4XAU - chains A and B; structure by X-ray diffraction, 3.00 A resolution.

[Chain A (and B)]
Molecule: Putative aminotransferase
Organism: Actinomadura melliaura
Notes: chain B of this document is another copy of the same molecule, construct and numbering; everything in this record applies to it too
Reference sequence: Q0H2X1 (Q0H2X1_9ACTO); residues 1-369 here = UniProt positions 1-369
Chain sequence (389 residues; numbered -19 to 369; the number before each row is that of its first residue; numbers below 1 keep their minus sign (Met-19 is residue -19)):
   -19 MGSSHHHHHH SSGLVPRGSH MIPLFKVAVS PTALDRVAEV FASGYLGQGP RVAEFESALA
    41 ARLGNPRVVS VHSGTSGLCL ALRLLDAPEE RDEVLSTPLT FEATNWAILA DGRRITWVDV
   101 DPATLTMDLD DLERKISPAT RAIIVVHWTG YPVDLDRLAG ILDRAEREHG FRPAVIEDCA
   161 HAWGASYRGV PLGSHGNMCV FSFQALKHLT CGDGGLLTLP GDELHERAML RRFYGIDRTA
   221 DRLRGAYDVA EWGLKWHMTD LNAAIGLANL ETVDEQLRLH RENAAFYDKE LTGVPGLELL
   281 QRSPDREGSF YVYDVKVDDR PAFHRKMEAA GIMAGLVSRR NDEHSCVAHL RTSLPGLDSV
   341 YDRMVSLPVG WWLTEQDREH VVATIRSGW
Disordered / not traced: -19 to -3 (chain B: -19 to -9)
Sequence notes: initiating methionine (-19); expression tag (-18 to 0)
Reported in the primary citation:
  - binding site for pyridoxal phosphate: Gly54, Thr55, Asp158, His161, Ser182, Tyr214
  - specificity-determining residues: Gly27 (proposed by the authors, not directly observed)

[Chain A / chain B interface]
Residue-residue contacts (98):
  Leu4(A) - Leu223(B)  hydrophobic
  Val9(A) - Leu26(B)  hydrophobic
  Leu14(A) - Val17(B)  hydrophobic
  Leu14(A) - Ala18(B)  hydrophobic
  Leu14(A) - Phe21(B)  hydrophobic
  Ala18(A) - Leu14(B)  hydrophobic
  Phe21(A) - Leu14(B)
  Phe21(A) - Ile245(B)  hydrophobic
  Leu26(A) - Val9(B)  hydrophobic
  His52(A) - His52(B)  hydrogen bond
  His52(A) - Lys235(B)
  Ser53(A) - Lys235(B)
  Thr55(A) - Tyr214(B)  hydrogen bond
  Thr55(A) - Leu234(B)
  Arg63(A) - Ala90(B)
  Phe81(A) - Tyr214(B)  hydrophobic
  Phe81(A) - Arg222(B)
  Glu82(A) - Ile216(B)
  Glu82(A) - Tyr227(B)  hydrogen bond
  Ala83(A) - Tyr214(B)  hydrophobic
  Trp86(A) - Tyr214(B)  hydrogen bond (side chain-backbone)
  Trp86(A) - Val229(B)  hydrophobic
  Trp86(A) - Trp232(B)  hydrophobic
  Trp86(A) - Gly233(B)
  Trp86(A) - Leu234(B)
  Ala87(A) - Leu234(B)
  Leu89(A) - Trp232(B)
  Ala90(A) - Arg63(B)  hydrogen bond (backbone-side chain)
  Ala90(A) - Trp232(B)  hydrophobic
  Ala90(A) - Leu234(B)  hydrophobic
  Asp193(A) - Lys235(B)  salt bridge
  Asp193(A) - Thr239(B)
  Tyr214(A) - Thr55(B)  hydrogen bond
  Tyr214(A) - Phe81(B)  hydrophobic
  Tyr214(A) - Ala83(B)  hydrophobic
  Tyr214(A) - Trp86(B)  hydrogen bond (backbone-side chain)
  Ile216(A) - Glu82(B)
  Arg222(A) - Leu316(B)
  Leu223(A) - Leu4(B)  hydrophobic
  Leu223(A) - Met313(B)  hydrophobic
  Leu223(A) - Ala314(B)
  Leu223(A) - Gly315(B)
  Leu223(A) - Leu316(B)  hydrogen bond (backbone-backbone)
  Arg224(A) - His304(B)
  Arg224(A) - Glu308(B)  salt bridge
  Arg224(A) - Ala314(B)  hydrogen bond (side chain-backbone)
  Arg224(A) - Gly315(B)
  Gly225(A) - Arg319(B)
  Tyr227(A) - Glu82(B)  hydrogen bond
  Tyr227(A) - Ser318(B)
  Tyr227(A) - Arg319(B)  hydrogen bond (backbone-side chain)
  Tyr227(A) - His324(B)
  Asp228(A) - Arg319(B)  salt bridge
  Asp228(A) - His324(B)
  Asp228(A) - Ser325(B)  hydrogen bond
  Val229(A) - Trp86(B)
  Val229(A) - His324(B)  hydrogen bond (backbone-side chain)
  Val229(A) - Ser325(B)
  Val229(A) - Cys326(B)  hydrogen bond (backbone-side chain)
  Ala230(A) - Ser325(B)
  Ala230(A) - Cys326(B)
  Trp232(A) - Trp86(B)
  Trp232(A) - Leu89(B)
  Trp232(A) - Ala90(B)  hydrophobic
  Gly233(A) - Trp86(B)
  Leu234(A) - Thr55(B)
  Leu234(A) - Cys59(B)  hydrophobic
  Leu234(A) - Trp86(B)
  Leu234(A) - Ala90(B)  hydrophobic
  Lys235(A) - His52(B)
  Lys235(A) - Ser53(B)
  Lys235(A) - Asp193(B)  salt bridge
  Thr239(A) - Asp193(B)
  Leu241(A) - Asn242(B)
  Leu241(A) - Ile245(B)  hydrophobic
  Ile245(A) - Phe21(B)  hydrophobic
  Ile245(A) - Leu241(B)  hydrophobic
  His304(A) - Arg224(B)
  Glu308(A) - Arg224(B)  salt bridge
  Met313(A) - Leu223(B)  hydrophobic
  Ala314(A) - Leu223(B)
  Ala314(A) - Arg224(B)  hydrogen bond (backbone-side chain)
  Gly315(A) - Leu223(B)
  Gly315(A) - Arg224(B)
  Leu316(A) - Arg222(B)
  Leu316(A) - Leu223(B)  hydrogen bond (backbone-backbone)
  Ser318(A) - Tyr227(B)  hydrogen bond
  Arg319(A) - Gly225(B)
  Arg319(A) - Tyr227(B)  hydrogen bond (side chain-backbone)
  Glu323(A) - Asp228(B)
  His324(A) - Tyr227(B)
  His324(A) - Asp228(B)  salt bridge
  His324(A) - Val229(B)  hydrogen bond (side chain-backbone)
  Ser325(A) - Asp228(B)  hydrogen bond
  Ser325(A) - Val229(B)
  Ser325(A) - Ala230(B)
  Cys326(A) - Val229(B)  hydrogen bond (backbone-backbone)
  Cys326(A) - Ala230(B)
Interface residues without a listed pair, chain A (57 interface residues in all): Val7, Ala13, Val17, Gly24, Cys59, Gln184, Gly192, Glu231, Asn242, Val317
Interface residues without a listed pair, chain B (56 interface residues in all): Val7, Ala13, Gly24, Ala87, Gln184, Gly192, Glu231, Glu323

[In short]
Chain A and chain B form an interface of 57 and 56 residues respectively; the contacts include 21 hydrogen
bonds and 6 salt bridges. Among the polar pairs are Asp193(A)-Lys235(B), Arg224(A)-Glu308(B) and
Asp228(A)-Arg319(B). The paper reports a binding site for pyridoxal phosphate at Gly54(A), Thr55(A) and
Asp158(A) among others; the specificity determinant Gly27(A).
Both chains are Putative aminotransferase (Actinomadura melliaura). Entry 4XAU (Crystal structure of AtS13
from Actinomadura melliaura) was determined by X-ray diffraction, deposited together with 4ZWV.
